PDB entry 4LQU | X-ray diffraction, 1.60 A resolution | chain A

Chain A:
Protein: Green fluorescent protein
From: Aequorea victoria
Reference sequence: P42212 (GFP_AEQVI); aligned to UniProt positions 2-238 over residues 2-238
Amino-acid sequence (246 residues; each row starts with the number of its first residue; note: 2 numbers in that range are skipped by the numbering (no residue carries them; nothing is unmodelled there); numbers below 1 keep their minus sign (Met-9 is residue -9)):
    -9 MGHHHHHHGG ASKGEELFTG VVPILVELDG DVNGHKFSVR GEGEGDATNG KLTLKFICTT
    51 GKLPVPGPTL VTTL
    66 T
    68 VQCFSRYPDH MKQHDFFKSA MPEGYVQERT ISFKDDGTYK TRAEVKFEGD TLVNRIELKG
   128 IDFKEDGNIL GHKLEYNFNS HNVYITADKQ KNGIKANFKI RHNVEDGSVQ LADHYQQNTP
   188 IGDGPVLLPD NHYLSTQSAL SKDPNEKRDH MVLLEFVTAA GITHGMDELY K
Disordered / not traced: -9 to 0, 229-238
Differences from the reference sequence: expression tag (-9 to 1); engineered mutation Arg30 (Ser in P42212), Asn39 (Tyr in P42212), Gly57 (Trp in P42212), Ser99 (Phe in P42212), Thr105 (Asn in P42212), Phe145 (Tyr in P42212), Thr153 (Met in P42212), Ala163 (Val in P42212), Val171 (Ile in P42212); chromophore (66, 66, 66)
Modified positions: Thr66 ({2-[(1R,2R)-1-amino-2-hydroxypropyl]-4-(4-hydroxybenzylidene)-5-oxo-4,5-dihydro-1H-imidazol-1-yl}acetic acid; CRO)
Covalently attached groups: covalent link Leu64-Thr66; covalent link Thr66-Val68
What the authors report for this chain:
  - mutagenesis - W57G: decreased stability (from molecular simulation)

In short:
From the paper: W57G reduces stability.
Chain A is Green fluorescent protein (Aequorea victoria); the structure, 1.60A resolution crystal structure of
a superfolder green fluorescent protein (W57G) mutant, was determined by X-ray diffraction (same publication
as 4LQT).
